Entry 8BG5 (X-ray diffraction, 2.05 A resolution); this record covers chains A and B.

# Chain A
Molecule: pT1631 single-chain Fv
Organism: Homo sapiens
Sequence (281 residues; row label = number of the first residue in the row):
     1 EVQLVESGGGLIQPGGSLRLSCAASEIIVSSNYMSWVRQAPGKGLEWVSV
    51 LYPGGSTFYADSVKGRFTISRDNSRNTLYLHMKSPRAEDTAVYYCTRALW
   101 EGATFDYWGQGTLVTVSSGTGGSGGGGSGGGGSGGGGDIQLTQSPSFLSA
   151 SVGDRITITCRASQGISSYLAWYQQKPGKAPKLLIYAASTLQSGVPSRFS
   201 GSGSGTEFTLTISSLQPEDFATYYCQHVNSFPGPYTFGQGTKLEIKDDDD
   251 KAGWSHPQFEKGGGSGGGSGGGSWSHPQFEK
Not modelled in the structure: 1, 119-137, 246-281
Disulfide bonds: Cys-22/Cys-95, Cys-160/Cys-225

# Chain B
Molecule: Spike protein S1
Organism: Severe acute respiratory syndrome coronavirus 2
UniProt: P0DTC2 (SPIKE_SARS2); residues 334-527 here = UniProt positions 334-527
Sequence (229 residues; row label = number of the first residue in the row):
   334 NLCPFGEVFNATRFASVYAWNRKRISNCVADYSVLYNSASFSTFKCYGVS
   384 PTKLNDLCFTNVYADSFVIRGDEVRQIAPGQTGKIADYNYKLPDDFTGCV
   434 IAWNSNNLDSKVGGNYNYLYRLFRKSNLKPFERDISTEIYQAGSTPCNGV
   484 EGFNCYFPLQSYGFQPTNGVGYQPYRVVVLSFELLHAPATVCGPDDDDKA
   534 GWSHPQFEKGGGSGGGSGGGSWSHPQFEK
Not modelled in the structure: 528-562
Disulfide bonds: Cys-336/Cys-361, Cys-379/Cys-432, Cys-391/Cys-525, Cys-480/Cys-488
Covalently attached groups: N-acetylglucosamine (NAG) linked to Asn-343
Construct notes: expression tag (528-562)
Swiss-Prot annotation at these positions:
  - region: Arg-403 to Asp-405 (Integrin-binding motif), Asn-448 to Phe-456 (Immunodominant HLA epitope recognized by the CD8+)
  - glycosylation: Asn-343 (N-linked (GlcNAc...) (complex) asparagine)
  - natural variant: Gly-339 (G339D: In strain: Omicron/BA.1, Omicron/BA.2 and 4 more; G339H: In strain: Omicron/BA.2.75, Omicron/XBB.1.5 and 1 more), Arg-346 (R346K: In strain: Mu/B.1.621; R346T: In strain: Omicron/BQ.1.1, Omicron/XBB.1.5 and 1 more), Leu-368 (L368I: In strain: Omicron/XBB.1.5, Omicron/EG.5.1), Ser-371 (S371F: In strain: Omicron/BA.2, Omicron/BA.2.12.1 and 6 more; S371L: In strain: Omicron/BA.1), Ser-373 (S373P: In strain: Omicron/BA.1, Omicron/BA.2 and 7 more), Ser-375 (S375F: In strain: Omicron/BA.1, Omicron/BA.2 and 7 more), Thr-376 (T376A: In strain: Omicron/BA.2, Omicron/BA.2.12.1 and 5 more), Asp-405 (D405N: In strain: Omicron/BA.2, Omicron/BA.2.12.1 and 6 more), Arg-408 (R408S: In strain: Omicron/BA.2, Omicron/BA.2.12.1 and 6 more), Lys-417 (K417N: In strain: Beta/B.1.351, Omicron/BA.1 and 8 more; K417T: In strain: Gamma/P.1), Asn-440 (N440K: In strain: Omicron/BA.1, Omicron/BA.2 and 7 more), Lys-444 (K444T: In strain: Omicron/BQ.1.1), 16 further natural variant entries in UniProt
  - mutagenesis: Asn-343 (N343Q: Reduced viral infectivity), Leu-452 (L452R: Increased resistance to neutralizing antibodies. Decreases HLA binding to NF9 epitope. Increased binding affinity to human ACE2), Tyr-453 (Y453F: Decreased HLA binding to NF9 epitope. Increased binding affinity to human ACE2), Ala-475 (A475V: Increased resistance to neutralizing antibodies), Val-483 (V483A: Increased resistance to neutralizing antibodies), Glu-484 (E484D: Increased replication in human TMEM106B overexpressing cells), Phe-490 (F490L: Increased resistance to neutralizing antibodies and human covalescent sera neutralization), Gln-493 (Q493N: Reduced host ACE2-binding affinity in vitro; Q493Y: Reduced host ACE2-binding affinity in vitro), Asn-501 (N501T: Reduced host ACE2-binding affinity in vitro; N501Y: Increased binding affinity to human ACE2), His-519 (H519P: Increased resistance to human covalescent sera neutralization)

# Chain A / chain B interface
Residue-residue contacts - 55 pairs, chain A then chain B:
  Glu-26(A) / Gly-476(B)
  Glu-26(A) / Ser-477(B)  hydrogen bond (backbone-backbone)
  Ile-28(A) / Ala-475(B)  hydrogen bond (backbone-backbone)
  Ile-28(A) / Gly-476(B)
  Ile-28(A) / Ser-477(B)
  Ser-31(A) / Lys-458(B)
  Ser-31(A) / Tyr-473(B)  hydrogen bond (backbone-side chain)
  Ser-31(A) / Gln-474(B)
  Asn-32(A) / Ala-475(B)  hydrogen bond (side chain-backbone)
  Tyr-33(A) / Lys-417(B)
  Tyr-33(A) / Tyr-421(B)
  Tyr-33(A) / Leu-455(B)  hydrogen bond (side chain-backbone)
  Tyr-33(A) / Phe-456(B)  hydrophobic
  Tyr-52(A) / Gly-416(B)
  Tyr-52(A) / Lys-417(B)
  Tyr-52(A) / Asp-420(B)
  Tyr-52(A) / Tyr-421(B)
  Pro-53(A) / Tyr-421(B)
  Pro-53(A) / Arg-457(B)
  Pro-53(A) / Lys-458(B)
  Pro-53(A) / Tyr-473(B)
  Gly-54(A) / Tyr-421(B)  hydrogen bond (backbone-side chain)
  Gly-54(A) / Lys-458(B)
  Gly-54(A) / Asn-460(B)
  Ser-56(A) / Thr-415(B)
  Ser-56(A) / Asp-420(B)  hydrogen bond
  Phe-58(A) / Thr-415(B)
  Phe-58(A) / Gly-416(B)
  Arg-97(A) / Phe-486(B)
  Arg-97(A) / Asn-487(B)  hydrogen bond
  Arg-97(A) / Tyr-489(B)
  Leu-99(A) / Phe-456(B)  hydrophobic
  Leu-99(A) / Tyr-489(B)
  Glu-101(A) / Lys-417(B)  hydrogen bond (backbone-side chain)
  Glu-101(A) / Tyr-453(B)  hydrogen bond
  Glu-101(A) / Leu-455(B)
  Glu-101(A) / Gln-493(B)  hydrogen bond
  Gly-102(A) / Leu-455(B)
  Tyr-107(A) / Phe-486(B)
  Ile-139(A) / Tyr-505(B)  hydrophobic
  Gln-164(A) / Gly-502(B)
  Gly-165(A) / Thr-500(B)
  Gly-165(A) / Asn-501(B)
  Gly-165(A) / Gly-502(B)  hydrogen bond (backbone-backbone)
  Ser-167(A) / Gly-496(B)  hydrogen bond (side chain-backbone)
  Ser-167(A) / Gln-498(B)  hydrogen bond
  Ser-167(A) / Asn-501(B)
  Tyr-169(A) / Tyr-495(B)
  Tyr-169(A) / Gly-496(B)  hydrogen bond (side chain-backbone)
  Tyr-169(A) / Tyr-505(B)  hydrophobic
  His-227(A) / Tyr-505(B)  hydrogen bond
  Val-228(A) / Tyr-505(B)
  Asn-229(A) / Arg-403(B)
  Asn-229(A) / Tyr-505(B)
  Ser-230(A) / Lys-417(B)  hydrogen bond
Also at the interface, not in a pair above, chain A (30 interface residues in all): Ile-27, Trp-100, Ile-166, Ser-168, Ser-204, Phe-231
Also at the interface, not in a pair above, chain B (32 interface residues in all): Gln-409, Ser-459, Ser-494, Val-503

# In short
Chain A and chain B form an interface of 30 and 32 residues respectively; the contacts include 17 hydrogen
bonds. Among the polar pairs are Ser-31(A)/Tyr-473(B), Asn-32(A)/Ala-475(B) and Tyr-33(A)/Leu-455(B).
N-acetylglucosamine is covalently linked to Asn-343(B). Curated annotation (UniProt) lists 10 mutagenesis
sites on chain B.
Chain A is pT1631 single-chain Fv (Homo sapiens) and chain B is Spike protein S1 (Severe acute respiratory
syndrome coronavirus 2); the structure, Crystal structure of the SARS-CoV-2 S RBD in complex with pT1631 scFV,
was determined by X-ray diffraction.
